PDB entry 3U7U | X-ray diffraction, 3.03 A resolution | chains A and G

[Chain A]
Protein: Receptor tyrosine-protein kinase erbB-4
Organism: Homo sapiens
Notes: EC 2.7.10.1; fragment: Extracellular region
UniProtKB: Q15303 (ERBB4_HUMAN); residues 1-615 here correspond to UniProt positions 26-640 (UniProt number = residue number + 25)
Amino-acid sequence (615 residues; row label = number of the first residue in the row):
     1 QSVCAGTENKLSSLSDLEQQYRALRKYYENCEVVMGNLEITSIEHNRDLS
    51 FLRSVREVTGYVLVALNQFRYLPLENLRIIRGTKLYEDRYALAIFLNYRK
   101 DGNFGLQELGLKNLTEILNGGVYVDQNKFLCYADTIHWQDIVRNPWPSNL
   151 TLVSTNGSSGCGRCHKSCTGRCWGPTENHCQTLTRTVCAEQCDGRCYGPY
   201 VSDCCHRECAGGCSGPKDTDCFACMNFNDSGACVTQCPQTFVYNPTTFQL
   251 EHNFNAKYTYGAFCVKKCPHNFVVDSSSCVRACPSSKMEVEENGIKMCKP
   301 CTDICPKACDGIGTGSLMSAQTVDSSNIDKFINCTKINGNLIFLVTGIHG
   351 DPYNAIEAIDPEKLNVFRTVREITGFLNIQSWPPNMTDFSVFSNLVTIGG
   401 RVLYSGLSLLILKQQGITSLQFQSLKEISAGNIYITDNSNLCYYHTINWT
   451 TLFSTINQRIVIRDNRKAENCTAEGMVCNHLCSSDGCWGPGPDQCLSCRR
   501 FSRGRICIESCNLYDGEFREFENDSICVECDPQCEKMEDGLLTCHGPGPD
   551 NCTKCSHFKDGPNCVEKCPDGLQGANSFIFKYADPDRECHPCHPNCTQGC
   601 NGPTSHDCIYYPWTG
Unresolved in the structure: 146-147, 155-158, 557-615
Construct notes: conflict D524 (Gly549 in Q15303)
Disulfides: C4-C31, C131-C161, C164-C172, C168-C180, C188-C196, C192-C204, C205-C213, C209-C221, C224-C233, C237-C264, C268-C279, C283-C298, C301-C305, C309-C334, C442-C471, C478-C487, C482-C495, C498-C507, C511-C527, C530-C544, C534-C552
Covalently attached groups: N-acetylglucosamine (NAG) linked to N113, N228, N333, N448
Swiss-Prot annotation at these positions:
  - glycosylation (N-linked (GlcNAc...) asparagine): N113, N149, N156, N228, N333, N385, N448, N470, N523, N551, N595
From the paper describing this entry:
  - self-association interface (contacts with another copy of this molecule): V187 to C205
  - conformationally variable residues (domain motion): V187 to C205

[Chain G]
Protein: Neuregulin 1
Organism: Homo sapiens
Notes: fragment: EGF-like domain
UniProtKB: Q96IB3 (Q96IB3_HUMAN); residues 1-55 here correspond to UniProt positions 230-284 (UniProt number = residue number + 229)
Amino-acid sequence (55 residues; row label = number of the first residue in the row):
     1 GTSHLVKCAEKEKTFCVNGGECFMVKDLSNPSRYLCKCPNEFTGDRCQNY
    51 VMASF
Unresolved in the structure: 1-2, 29-30, 55
Disulfides: C8-C22, C16-C36, C38-C47

[Interface between chain A and chain G]
Residue-residue contacts (62):
  E8(A) - D45(G)
  N9(A) - G44(G)  hydrogen bond (side chain-backbone)
  N9(A) - D45(G)
  K10(A) - D45(G)  salt bridge
  L11(A) - R33(G)
  L11(A) - L35(G)
  S12(A) - L35(G)
  S12(A) - C36(G)  hydrogen bond (side chain-backbone)
  S12(A) - G44(G)
  S12(A) - D45(G)  hydrogen bond (side chain-backbone)
  S13(A) - C36(G)  hydrogen bond (backbone-backbone)
  S13(A) - K37(G)  hydrogen bond
  S13(A) - C38(G)  hydrogen bond (backbone-backbone)
  L14(A) - K37(G)  hydrogen bond (backbone-side chain)
  L14(A) - C38(G)
  L14(A) - P39(G)
  L14(A) - F42(G)
  S15(A) - K37(G)
  S15(A) - C38(G)  hydrogen bond (backbone-backbone)
  D16(A) - N40(G)
  L17(A) - K37(G)
  Q19(A) - N40(G)
  K26(A) - M52(G)  hydrogen bond (side chain-backbone)
  S42(A) - K37(G)
  L66(A) - L35(G)  hydrophobic
  Y86(A) - R33(G)
  E87(A) - R33(G)  salt bridge
  F95(A) - R33(G)
  L96(A) - H4(G)
  L96(A) - V25(G)  hydrophobic
  Y98(A) - H4(G)  hydrogen bond (backbone-side chain)
  K100(A) - S3(G)
  K100(A) - H4(G)
  Y123(A) - D27(G)
  Y123(A) - R33(G)  hydrogen bond
  Q126(A) - D27(G)
  Q321(A) - Q48(G)  hydrogen bond
  L344(A) - Q48(G)
  L344(A) - N49(G)
  V345(A) - N18(G)
  V345(A) - Y50(G)  hydrophobic
  T346(A) - V17(G)
  D351(A) - R46(G)  salt bridge
  Y353(A) - K11(G)
  Y353(A) - E12(G)
  Y353(A) - T14(G)
  Y353(A) - F15(G)
  Y353(A) - R46(G)
  N354(A) - R46(G)  hydrogen bond
  Q380(A) - N49(G)
  Q380(A) - Y50(G)  hydrogen bond (side chain-backbone)
  Q380(A) - M52(G)
  Y404(A) - M52(G)  hydrophobic
  L410(A) - M52(G)  hydrophobic
  L412(A) - Y50(G)  hydrophobic
  K413(A) - E41(G)  salt bridge
  K413(A) - Y50(G)
  Y434(A) - M52(G)
  Y434(A) - A53(G)  hydrogen bond (side chain-backbone)
  R459(A) - S54(G)
  R463(A) - A53(G)  hydrogen bond (side chain-backbone)
  R463(A) - S54(G)
Interface residues without a listed pair, chain A (41 interface residues in all): R99, P352, L407, V461
Interface residues without a listed pair, chain G (31 interface residues in all): Y34, T43, V51

[Overview]
41 residues of chain A and 31 residues of chain G are in contact, with 16 hydrogen bonds and 4 salt bridges.
Polar pairs include K10(A)-D45(G), E87(A)-R33(G) and D351(A)-R46(G). N-acetylglucosamine is covalently linked
to N113(A), N228(A), N333(A) and N448(A). The paper reports conformational variability at V187(A); a
self-association interface involving V187(A).
Chain A is Receptor tyrosine-protein kinase erbB-4 and chain G is Neuregulin 1, both from Homo sapiens; the
structure, Crystal structure of extracellular region of human epidermal growth factor receptor 4 in complex
with neuregulin-1 ..., was determined by X-ray diffraction.
